PDB entry 7MEJ | electron microscopy, 3.55 A resolution | chains R and B of the 3 polymer chains in the assembly

Chain R:
Name: Spike protein S1
Source organism: Severe acute respiratory syndrome coronavirus 2
UniProt: P0DTC2 (SPIKE_SARS2); residues 333-526 here = UniProt positions 333-526
Sequence (194 residues; row label = number of the first residue in the row):
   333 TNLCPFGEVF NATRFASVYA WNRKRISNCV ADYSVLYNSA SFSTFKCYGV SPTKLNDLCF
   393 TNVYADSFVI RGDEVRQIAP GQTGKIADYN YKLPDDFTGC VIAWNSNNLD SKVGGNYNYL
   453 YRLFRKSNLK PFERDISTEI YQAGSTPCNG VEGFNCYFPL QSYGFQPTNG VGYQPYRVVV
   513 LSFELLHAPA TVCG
Cystine bridges: Cys-336/Cys-361, Cys-379/Cys-432, Cys-391/Cys-525, Cys-480/Cys-488
Curated features (UniProtKB/Swiss-Prot):
  - region: Arg-403 to Asp-405 (Integrin-binding motif), Asn-448 to Phe-456 (Immunodominant HLA epitope recognized by the CD8+)
  - glycosylation: Asn-343 (N-linked (GlcNAc...) (complex) asparagine)
  - natural variant: Gly-339 (G339D: In strain: Omicron/BA.1, Omicron/BA.2 and 4 more; G339H: In strain: Omicron/BA.2.75, Omicron/XBB.1.5 and 1 more), Arg-346 (R346K: In strain: Mu/B.1.621; R346T: In strain: Omicron/BQ.1.1, Omicron/XBB.1.5 and 1 more), Leu-368 (L368I: In strain: Omicron/XBB.1.5, Omicron/EG.5.1), Ser-371 (S371F: In strain: Omicron/BA.2, Omicron/BA.2.12.1 and 6 more; S371L: In strain: Omicron/BA.1), Ser-373 (S373P: In strain: Omicron/BA.1, Omicron/BA.2 and 7 more), Ser-375 (S375F: In strain: Omicron/BA.1, Omicron/BA.2 and 7 more), Thr-376 (T376A: In strain: Omicron/BA.2, Omicron/BA.2.12.1 and 5 more), Asp-405 (D405N: In strain: Omicron/BA.2, Omicron/BA.2.12.1 and 6 more), Arg-408 (R408S: In strain: Omicron/BA.2, Omicron/BA.2.12.1 and 6 more), Lys-417 (K417N: In strain: Beta/B.1.351, Omicron/BA.1 and 8 more; K417T: In strain: Gamma/P.1), Asn-440 (N440K: In strain: Omicron/BA.1, Omicron/BA.2 and 7 more), Lys-444 (K444T: In strain: Omicron/BQ.1.1), 16 further natural variant entries in UniProt
  - mutagenesis: Asn-343 (N343Q: Reduced viral infectivity), Leu-452 (L452R: Increased resistance to neutralizing antibodies. Decreases HLA binding to NF9 epitope. Increased binding affinity to human ACE2), Tyr-453 (Y453F: Decreased HLA binding to NF9 epitope. Increased binding affinity to human ACE2), Ala-475 (A475V: Increased resistance to neutralizing antibodies), Val-483 (V483A: Increased resistance to neutralizing antibodies), Glu-484 (E484D: Increased replication in human TMEM106B overexpressing cells), Phe-490 (F490L: Increased resistance to neutralizing antibodies and human covalescent sera neutralization), Gln-493 (Q493N: Reduced host ACE2-binding affinity in vitro; Q493Y: Reduced host ACE2-binding affinity in vitro), Asn-501 (N501T: Reduced host ACE2-binding affinity in vitro; N501Y: Increased binding affinity to human ACE2), His-519 (H519P: Increased resistance to human covalescent sera neutralization)

Chain B:
Name: Nanobody Nb36
Source organism: Lama glama
Notes: antibody fragment or engineered binder
Sequence (123 residues; numbered 2 to 112 plus 12 insertion-coded residues; the number before each row is that of its first residue; a row labelled like 31A-31B holds insertion residues (31A, then the next letters in order)):
     2 VQLVESGGGL VQAGGSLTLT CAASGRTFSS
31A-31B ET
    32 MDMGWFRQAP GKEREFVAAD S
   52A W
    53 NDGSTYYADS VKGRFTISRD SAKNTLYLQM
82A-82C NSL
    83 KPEDTAVYYC AAETYSIY
100A-100F EKDDSW
   101 GYWGQGTQVT VS
Cystine bridges: Cys-22/Cys-92

Interface between chain R and chain B:
Residue-residue contacts (12):
  Arg-346(R) with Trp-100F(B); Gly-101(B); Tyr-102(B)
  Ala-352(R) with Trp-100F(B)
  Asn-354(R) with Ser-98(B)
  Arg-355(R) with Ile-99(B)
  Lys-356(R) with Tyr-97(B)
  Glu-465(R) with Tyr-100(B)
  Arg-466(R) with Tyr-100(B), hydrogen bond (backbone-side chain); Lys-100B(B), hydrogen bond (backbone-side chain)
  Asp-467(R) with Lys-100B(B)
  Ile-468(R) with Lys-100B(B)
Other interface residues (no listed pair), chain R (10 interface residues in all): Trp-353
Interface features reported in the paper:
  - epitope / paratope residues, chain R: Trp-353(R)

Overview:
10 residues of chain R and 8 residues of chain B are in contact, with 2 hydrogen bonds. Polar contacts include
Arg-466(R)/Lys-100B(B) and Arg-466(R)/Tyr-100(B). From UniProt: 10 mutagenesis sites on chain R. From the
paper: the epitope/paratope residue Trp-353(R).
Chain R is Spike protein S1 (Severe acute respiratory syndrome coronavirus 2) and chain B is Nanobody Nb36
(Lama glama); the structure, CryoEM structure of SARS-CoV-2 RBD in complex with nanobodies Nb21 and Nb36, was
determined by electron microscopy, deposited together with 7MDW, 7ME7, 7N9B, 7N9C, 7N9E and 7N9T.
